PDB entry 7Y47 | X-ray diffraction, 2.50 A resolution | chain B

# Chain B
Protein: Bifunctional diterpene synthase, chloroplastic
From: Selaginella moellendorffii
Reference sequence: G9MAN7 (TPS4_SELML); numbering as in UniProt (aligned over 90-867)
Amino-acid sequence (787 residues; each row starts with the number of its first residue):
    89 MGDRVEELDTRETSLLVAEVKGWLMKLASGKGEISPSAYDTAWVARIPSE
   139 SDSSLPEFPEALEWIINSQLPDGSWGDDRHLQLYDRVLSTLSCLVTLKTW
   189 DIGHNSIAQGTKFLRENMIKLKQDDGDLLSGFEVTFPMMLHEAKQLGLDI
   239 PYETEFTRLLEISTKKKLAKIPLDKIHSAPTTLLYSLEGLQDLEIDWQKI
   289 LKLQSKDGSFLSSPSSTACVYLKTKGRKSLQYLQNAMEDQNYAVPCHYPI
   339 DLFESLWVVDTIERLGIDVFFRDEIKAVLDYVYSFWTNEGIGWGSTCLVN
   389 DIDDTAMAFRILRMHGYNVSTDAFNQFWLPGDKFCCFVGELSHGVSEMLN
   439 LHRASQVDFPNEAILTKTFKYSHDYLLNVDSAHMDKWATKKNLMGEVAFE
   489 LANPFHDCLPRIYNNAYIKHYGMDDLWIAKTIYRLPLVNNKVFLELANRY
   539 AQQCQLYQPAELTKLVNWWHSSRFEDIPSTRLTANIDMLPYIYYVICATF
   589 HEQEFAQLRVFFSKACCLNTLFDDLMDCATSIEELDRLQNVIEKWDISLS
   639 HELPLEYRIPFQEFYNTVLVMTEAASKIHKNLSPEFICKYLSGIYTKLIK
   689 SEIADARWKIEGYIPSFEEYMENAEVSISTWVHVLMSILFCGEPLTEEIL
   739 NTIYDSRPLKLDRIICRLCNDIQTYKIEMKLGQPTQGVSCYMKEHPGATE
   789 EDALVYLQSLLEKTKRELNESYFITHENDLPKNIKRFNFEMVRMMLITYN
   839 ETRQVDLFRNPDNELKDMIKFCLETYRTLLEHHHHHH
Not modelled in the structure: 89-94, 566-571, 618-620, 846-850
Sequence notes: initiating methionine (89); engineered mutation P136 (Ala in G9MAN7), I264 (Leu in G9MAN7), G314 (Asp in G9MAN7), T409 (Pro in G9MAN7), K632 (Arg in G9MAN7); expression tag (868-875)
Residues lining bound ligands: geranylgeranyl diphosphate (GRG): L216, L217, S218, G219, Y273, H335, I338, F341, W381, D389, D391, D392, C424, F425, S434, E435, W515, I516, A517
Curated features (UniProtKB/Swiss-Prot):
  - motif: D389 to D392 (DXDD motif), D611 to D615 (DDXXD motif)
  - binding site (substrate): K255, K474
  - binding site (Mg(2+)): D389, D391, D611, D615, N758, T762, E766
  - mutagenesis: D391 to D392 (Can use only (+)-copalyl diphosphate as substrate), D611 to D612 (Produces only (+)-copalyl diphosphate)
What the authors report for this chain:
  - catalytic residues: Y273, H335, Y837 (proposed by the authors, not directly observed)
  - catalytic residues: N607, T608
  - conformationally variable residues (order/disorder transition): E839 to D850
  - mutagenesis - D391A, D391G, D391N/D392G, K478A, D611A, E690A, E690D, E690F, E690K, E690P, E690R, E690W, E690Y, R824A, Y837G: abolished catalytic activity
  - mutagenesis - W381A, W381F, W381H, W381S, W381Y, E435A, L437R (approximately 12%), T608G, E690I, E690L, E690M, E690S, E690V, S717A/H721V, K820A, K820G, Y837F: decreased catalytic activity
  - specificity-determining residues: T608, E690, Y837
  - mutagenesis - S717A, S717G: unchanged catalytic activity

# In short
Ligands of chain B: geranylgeranyl diphosphate. UniProt lists substrate-binding residues K255 and K474, 7
Mg2+-binding residues and 4 mutagenesis sites. From the paper: catalytic residues Y273, H335 and Y837 among
others; W381A, W381F and W381H, among others, reduce catalytic activity; 34 substitutions were tested in all.
Chain B is Bifunctional diterpene synthase, chloroplastic (Selaginella moellendorffii); the structure, Crystal
structure of bifunctional miltiradiene synthase from selaginella moellendorffii that complexed with GGPP, was
determined by X-ray diffraction together with 7WAT from the same study.
